PDB entry 7AOS | X-ray diffraction, 2.55 A resolution | chains A and D of the 4 polymer chains in the assembly

[Chain A]
Name: Retinoic acid receptor RXR-alpha
Organism: Mus musculus
UniProt: P28700 (RXRA_MOUSE); residues 225-462 here correspond to UniProt positions 230-467 (UniProt number = residue number + 5)
Amino-acid sequence (238 residues; row label = number of the first residue in the row):
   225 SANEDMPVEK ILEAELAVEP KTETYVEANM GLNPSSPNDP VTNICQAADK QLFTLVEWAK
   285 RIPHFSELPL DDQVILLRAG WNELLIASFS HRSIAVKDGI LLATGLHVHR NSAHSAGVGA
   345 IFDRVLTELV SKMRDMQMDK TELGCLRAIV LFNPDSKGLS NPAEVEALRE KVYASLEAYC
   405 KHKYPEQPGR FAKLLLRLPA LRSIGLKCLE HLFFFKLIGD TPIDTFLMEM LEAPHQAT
Unresolved in the structure: 244-255, 442-445, 457-462
Curated features (UniProtKB/Swiss-Prot):
  - region: Arg348 to Gly368 (Required for nuclear export)
  - binding site (9-cis-retinoate): Arg316, Ala327
  - binding site (all-trans-retinoate): Arg316, Ala327
  - modified residue (Phosphoserine): Ser259, Ser260
Small-molecule neighbours: LG2 (6-[1-(3,5,5,8,8-pentamethyl-5,6,7,8-tetrahydronaphthalen-2-yl)cyclopropyl]pyridine-3-carboxylic acid): Ile268, Cys269, Ala271, Ala272, Gln275, Trp305, Asn306, Leu309, Ile310, Phe313, Arg316, Ile324, Leu326, Ala327, Val342, Ile345, Val349, Cys432, His435, Leu436, Phe439

[Chain D]
Name: Nuclear receptor coactivator 1
Notes: EC 2.3.1.48
UniProt: Q15788 (NCOA1_HUMAN); residue numbers follow UniProt; this construct covers 686-712
Amino-acid sequence (27 residues; numbered 686 to 712; the number before each row is that of its first residue):
   686 RHKILHRLLQ EGSPSDITTL SVEPDKK
Unresolved in the structure: 686-688, 696-712
Curated features (UniProtKB/Swiss-Prot):
  - motif: Leu690 to Leu694 (LXXLL motif 4)
  - modified residue: Ser698 (Phosphoserine)
  - mutagenesis: Leu693 to Leu694 (Slightly affects interactions with steroid receptors. Abolishes interactions with steroid receptors; when associated with A-636; A-637; A-752 and A-753)

[Interface between chain A and chain D]
Contacting residue pairs (14; chain A residue first):
  Phe277(A) - Leu693(D)  hydrophobic
  Val280(A) - Leu693(D)  hydrophobic
  Lys284(A) - Leu693(D)
  Lys284(A) - Leu694(D)
  Leu294(A) - Leu694(D)  hydrophobic
  Gln297(A) - Leu694(D)
  Val298(A) - Leu690(D)
  Val298(A) - His691(D)
  Arg302(A) - His691(D)
  Phe450(A) - Leu690(D)
  Phe450(A) - Leu693(D)  hydrophobic
  Glu453(A) - Ile689(D)
  Glu453(A) - Leu690(D)  hydrogen bond (side chain-backbone)
  Met454(A) - Leu690(D)  hydrophobic
Also at the interface, not in a pair above, chain A (11 interface residues in all): Leu301
Also at the interface, not in a pair above, chain D (6 interface residues in all): Gln695

[Summary]
11 residues of chain A face 6 of chain D across their interface, with 1 hydrogen bond. Its one hydrogen-bonded
contact is Glu453(A)-Leu690(D). Bound to chain A: compound LG2.
Chain A is Retinoic acid receptor RXR-alpha (Mus musculus) and chain D is Nuclear receptor coactivator 1; the
structure, crystal structure of the RARalpha/RXRalpha ligand binding domain heterodimer in complex with a
fragment of SRC1 ..., was determined by X-ray diffraction together with 7APO and 7BK4 from the same study.
